PDB entry 4P71 | X-ray diffraction, 2.79 A resolution | chains A and B of the 4 polymer chains in the assembly

[Chain A (and B)]
Protein: Phenylalanine--tRNA ligase beta subunit
From: Pseudomonas aeruginosa
Notes: EC 6.1.1.20; chain B of this document is another copy of the same molecule, construct and numbering; everything in this record applies to it too
UniProt: Q9I0A4 (SYFB_PSEAE); residue numbers follow UniProt; this construct covers 1-792
Chain sequence (792 residues; row label = number of the first residue in the row):
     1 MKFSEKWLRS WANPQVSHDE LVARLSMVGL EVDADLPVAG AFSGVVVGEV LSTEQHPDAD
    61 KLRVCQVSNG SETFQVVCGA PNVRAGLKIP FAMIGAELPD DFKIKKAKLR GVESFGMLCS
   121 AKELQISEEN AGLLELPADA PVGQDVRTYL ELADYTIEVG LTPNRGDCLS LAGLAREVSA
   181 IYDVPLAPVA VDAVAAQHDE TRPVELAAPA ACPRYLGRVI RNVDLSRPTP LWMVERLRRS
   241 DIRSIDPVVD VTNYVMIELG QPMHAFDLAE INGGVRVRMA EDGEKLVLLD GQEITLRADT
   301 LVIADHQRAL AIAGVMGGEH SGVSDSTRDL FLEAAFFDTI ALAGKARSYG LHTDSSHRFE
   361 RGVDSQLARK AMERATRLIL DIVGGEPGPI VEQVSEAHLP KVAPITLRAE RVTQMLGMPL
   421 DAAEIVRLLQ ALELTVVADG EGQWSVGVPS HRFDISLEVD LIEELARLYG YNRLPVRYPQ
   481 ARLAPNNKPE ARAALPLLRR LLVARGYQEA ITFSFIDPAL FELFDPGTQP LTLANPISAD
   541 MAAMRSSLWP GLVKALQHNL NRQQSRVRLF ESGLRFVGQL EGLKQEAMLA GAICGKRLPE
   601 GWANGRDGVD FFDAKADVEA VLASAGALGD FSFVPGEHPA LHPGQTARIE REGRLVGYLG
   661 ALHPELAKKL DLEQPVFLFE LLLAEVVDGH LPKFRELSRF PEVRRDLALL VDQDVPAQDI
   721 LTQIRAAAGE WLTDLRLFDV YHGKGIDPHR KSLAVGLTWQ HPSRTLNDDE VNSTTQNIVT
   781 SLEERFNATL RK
Disordered / not traced: 792
Curated features (UniProtKB/Swiss-Prot):
  - binding site (Mg(2+)): Asp454, Asp460, Glu463, Glu464

[How chain A and chain B interact]
Contacting residue pairs (53; chain A residue first):
  Arg477(A) - Arg482(B)
  Tyr478(A) - Arg482(B)  hydrogen bond (backbone-side chain)
  Tyr478(A) - Leu483(B)
  Tyr478(A) - Ala484(B)  hydrophobic
  Pro479(A) - Ala481(B)
  Pro479(A) - Arg482(B)
  Pro479(A) - Leu483(B)  hydrogen bond (backbone-backbone)
  Gln480(A) - Gln480(B)
  Gln480(A) - Ala481(B)
  Gln480(A) - Arg482(B)  hydrogen bond
  Ala481(A) - Pro479(B)
  Ala481(A) - Gln480(B)
  Ala481(A) - Ala481(B)  hydrogen bond (backbone-backbone)
  Arg482(A) - Arg477(B)
  Arg482(A) - Tyr478(B)  hydrogen bond (side chain-backbone)
  Arg482(A) - Pro479(B)
  Arg482(A) - Gln480(B)  hydrogen bond
  Leu483(A) - Tyr478(B)
  Leu483(A) - Pro479(B)  hydrogen bond (backbone-backbone)
  Leu483(A) - Leu483(B)  hydrophobic
  Ala484(A) - Tyr478(B)  hydrophobic
  Leu501(A) - Ala504(B)  hydrophobic
  Ala504(A) - Leu501(B)  hydrophobic
  Ala504(A) - Ala504(B)  hydrophobic
  Gln563(A) - Pro701(B)
  Gln563(A) - Glu702(B)  hydrogen bond (side chain-backbone)
  Pro599(A) - Arg736(B)
  Glu600(A) - Arg704(B)  salt bridge
  Glu600(A) - Arg736(B)
  Glu600(A) - Phe738(B)
  Gly601(A) - Leu737(B)
  Gly601(A) - Phe738(B)
  Trp602(A) - Phe612(B)  hydrophobic
  Trp602(A) - Leu737(B)  hydrogen bond (backbone-backbone)
  Trp602(A) - Phe738(B)
  Trp602(A) - Asp739(B)
  Trp602(A) - Val740(B)  hydrophobic
  Arg606(A) - Phe738(B)
  Arg606(A) - Asp739(B)  salt bridge
  Phe612(A) - Trp602(B)  hydrophobic
  Pro701(A) - Gln563(B)
  Glu702(A) - Gln563(B)
  Arg704(A) - Glu600(B)  salt bridge
  Arg736(A) - Glu600(B)
  Leu737(A) - Gly601(B)
  Leu737(A) - Trp602(B)  hydrogen bond (backbone-backbone)
  Phe738(A) - Glu600(B)
  Phe738(A) - Gly601(B)
  Phe738(A) - Trp602(B)
  Phe738(A) - Arg606(B)
  Asp739(A) - Trp602(B)
  Asp739(A) - Arg606(B)  salt bridge
  Val740(A) - Trp602(B)  hydrophobic
Interface residues without a listed pair, chain A (26 interface residues in all): Leu497
Interface residues without a listed pair, chain B (27 interface residues in all): Arg500, Pro599, Gln760

[Overview]
26 residues of chain A face 27 of chain B across their interface, with 10 hydrogen bonds and 4 salt bridges.
Polar contacts include Glu600(A)-Arg704(B), Arg606(A)-Asp739(B) and Tyr478(A)-Arg482(B). UniProt lists 4
Mg2+-binding residues on chain A.
Chain A and chain B are both Phenylalanine--tRNA ligase beta subunit (Pseudomonas aeruginosa); the structure,
Apo PheRS from P. aeuriginosa, was determined by X-ray diffraction, deposited together with 4P72, 4P74 and
4P75.
